Entry 5VMS (electron microscopy, 3.70 A resolution); this record covers chains A and B.

[Chain A]
Protein: Potassium voltage-gated channel subfamily KQT member 1
Organism: Xenopus laevis
UniProt: P70057 (KCNQ1_XENLA); residues 67-610 here = UniProt positions 67-610
Amino-acid sequence (548 residues; row label = number of the first residue in the row):
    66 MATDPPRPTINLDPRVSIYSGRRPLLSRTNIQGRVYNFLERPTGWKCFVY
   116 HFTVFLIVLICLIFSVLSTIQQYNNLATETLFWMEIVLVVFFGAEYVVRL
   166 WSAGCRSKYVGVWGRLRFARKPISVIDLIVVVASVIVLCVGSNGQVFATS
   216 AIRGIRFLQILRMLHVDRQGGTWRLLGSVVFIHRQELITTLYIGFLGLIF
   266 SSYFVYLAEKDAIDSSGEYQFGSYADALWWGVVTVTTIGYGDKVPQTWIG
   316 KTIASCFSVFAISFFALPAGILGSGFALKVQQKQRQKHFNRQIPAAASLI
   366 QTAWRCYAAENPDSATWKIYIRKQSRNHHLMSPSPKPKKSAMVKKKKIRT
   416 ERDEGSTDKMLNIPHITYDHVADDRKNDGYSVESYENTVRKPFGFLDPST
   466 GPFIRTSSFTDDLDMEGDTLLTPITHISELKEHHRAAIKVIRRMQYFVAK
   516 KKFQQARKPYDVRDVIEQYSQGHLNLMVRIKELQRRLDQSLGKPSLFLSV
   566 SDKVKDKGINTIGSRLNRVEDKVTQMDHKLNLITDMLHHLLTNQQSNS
Not modelled in the structure: 66-93, 207-214, 385-496, 557-613
Construct notes: initiating methionine (66); expression tag (611-613)
What the authors report for this chain:
  - conformationally variable residues (loop rearrangement): Q234 to G236

[Chain B]
Protein: Calmodulin
Organism: Homo sapiens
UniProt: P62158 (CALM_HUMAN); residue numbers follow UniProt; this construct covers 1-149
Amino-acid sequence (149 residues; row label = number of the first residue in the row):
     1 MADQLTEEQIAEFKEAFSLFDKDGDGTITTKELGTVMRSLGQNPTEAELQ
    51 DMINEVDADGNGTIDFPEFLTMMARKMKDTDSEEEIREAFRVFDKDGNGY
   101 ISAAELRHVMTNLGEKLTDEEVDEMIREADIDGDGQVNYEEFVQMMTAK
Not modelled in the structure: 1-5, 147-149
Metal / ion sites: Ca2+ site 1: D21, T27; Ca2+ site 2: N61, T63; Ca2+ site 3 near D134 (its only coordinating residue here)
What the authors report for this chain:
  - mutagenesis - N98S: unchanged binding to Potassium voltage-gated channel subfamily KQT member 1 (chain A)

[Interface between chain A and chain B]
Pairs across the interface (68):
  R106(A) with D96(B); G97(B)
  C170(A) with N98(B); Y100(B)
  R171(A) with G97(B); N98(B)
  S172(A) with G99(B); Y100(B); N138(B), hydrogen bond
  F354(A) with V92(B)
  Q357(A) with V92(B)
  I358(A) with V92(B), hydrophobic; F93(B); L113(B), hydrophobic
  P359(A) with G114(B)
  A361(A) with A89(B), hydrophobic; F93(B), hydrophobic
  A362(A) with F93(B); L113(B)
  S363(A) with E115(B)
  L364(A) with A89(B), hydrophobic
  I365(A) with F90(B), hydrophobic; M110(B), hydrophobic
  Q366(A) with M110(B), hydrogen bond (side chain-backbone); L113(B), hydrogen bond (side chain-backbone); G114(B); E115(B), hydrogen bond (side chain-backbone); K116(B); L117(B)
  T367(A) with E115(B)
  W369(A) with E121(B); E124(B); M125(B); F142(B)
  R370(A) with K116(B), hydrogen bond (side chain-backbone); L117(B); E121(B), salt bridge
  C371(A) with M77(B), hydrophobic
  Y372(A) with M145(B)
  A380(A) with E120(B)
  T381(A) with E121(B)
  I384(A) with T118(B)
  H498(A) with L19(B)
  I503(A) with L40(B), hydrophobic
  I506(A) with V36(B), hydrophobic; M37(B), hydrophobic; L40(B), hydrophobic
  R507(A) with E121(B), salt bridge
  R508(A) with M72(B); M73(B); M77(B)
  M509(A) with M52(B); V56(B), hydrophobic
  Q510(A) with Q42(B)
  Y511(A) with M77(B), hydrophobic; S82(B)
  F512(A) with M72(B), hydrophobic; R75(B)
  V513(A) with D51(B); M52(B), hydrophobic
  K515(A) with S82(B)
  K517(A) with D51(B), salt bridge
  F518(A) with E85(B); E88(B); A89(B)
  Q519(A) with E85(B)
  R522(A) with E88(B)
  L539(A) with Q50(B)
Other interface residues (no listed pair), chain A (45 interface residues in all): V175, A368, H499, A502, V505, Q536, V543
Other interface residues (no listed pair), chain B (48 interface residues in all): L33, E46, A47, E48, E55, F69, I86, V109, M146
The authors on this interface:
  - interface residues, chain B: N98(B)

[In short]
Chain A and chain B form an interface of 45 and 48 residues respectively; the contacts include 5 hydrogen
bonds and 3 salt bridges. Among the polar pairs are R370(A)-E121(B), R507(A)-E121(B) and K517(A)-D51(B). From
the paper: N98S of chain B leaves binding to Potassium voltage-gated channel subfamily KQT member 1 (chain A)
unchanged; the interface residue N98(B).
Here chain A is Potassium voltage-gated channel subfamily KQT member 1 (Xenopus laevis) and chain B is
Calmodulin (Homo sapiens). Entry 5VMS (CryoEM structure of Xenopus KCNQ1 channel) was determined by electron
microscopy.
